Entry 4X4D (X-ray diffraction, 2.80 A resolution); this record covers chains B and F of the 6 polymer chains in the assembly.

# Chain B
Protein: Regulatory protein
Source organism: Enterobacter sp. RFL1396
UniProtKB: Q8GGH0 (Q8GGH0_9ENTR); residue numbers follow UniProt; this construct covers 1-79
Chain sequence (82 residues; row label = number of the first residue in the row; numbers below 1 keep their minus sign (Gly-2 is residue -2)):
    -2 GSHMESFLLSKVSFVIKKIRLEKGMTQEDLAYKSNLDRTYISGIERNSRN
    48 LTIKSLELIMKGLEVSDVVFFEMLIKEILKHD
Disordered / not traced: -2 to 1, 79
Sequence notes: expression tag (-2 to 0)

# Chain F
Molecule: 35-nt DNA strand
Notes: fragment: Operator DNA
Sequence (35 nucleotides; each row starts with the number of its first residue):
     1 ATGTTGACTATAATCACACGGACTATAAGTCACAT

# Interface between chain B and chain F
Residue-residue contacts (12; chain B residue first):
  Arg17(B) - DC17(F)  salt bridge to the phosphate
  Thr23(B) - DA16(F)  phosphate contact
  Thr23(B) - DC17(F)  phosphate contact
  Gln24(B) - DC17(F)  hydrogen bond to the phosphate
  Gln24(B) - DA18(F)  hydrogen bond to the phosphate
  Arg35(B) - DC17(F)  base contact
  Arg35(B) - DA18(F)  hydrogen bond to the base
  Thr36(B) - DC19(F)  base contact
  Ser39(B) - DA18(F)  hydrogen bond to the phosphate
  Arg43(B) - DA18(F)  sugar contact
  Arg43(B) - DC19(F)  salt bridge to the phosphate
  Thr49(B) - DA27(F)  sugar contact
Also at the interface, not in a pair above, chain B (11 interface residues in all): Lys14, Leu18, Asn44
Also at the interface, not in a pair above, chain F (6 interface residues in all): DG20

# Overview
Chain B and chain F form an interface of 11 and 6 residues respectively, with 4 hydrogen bonds and 2 salt
bridges. Polar contacts include Arg35(B)-DA18(F), Gln24(B)-DC17(F) and Gln24(B)-DA18(F).
Here chain B is Regulatory protein (Enterobacter sp. RFL1396) and chain F is a 35-nt DNA strand. Entry 4X4D
(RADIATION DAMAGE TO THE NUCLEOPROTEIN COMPLEX C.Esp1396I: DOSE (DWD) 10.3 MGy) was determined by X-ray
diffraction (same publication as 4X4B, 4X4C, 4X4E, 4X4F, 4X4G, 4X4H and 4X4I).
